PDB entry 9HI7 | X-ray diffraction, 2.81 A resolution | chains A and D of the 4 polymer chains in the assembly

[Chain A]
Name: Major histocompatibility complex class I-related gene protein
From: Homo sapiens
Reference sequence: Q95460 (HMR1_HUMAN); residues 1-270 here correspond to UniProt positions 23-292 (UniProt number = residue number + 22)
Chain sequence (290 residues; row label = number of the first residue in the row; numbering starts at 0):
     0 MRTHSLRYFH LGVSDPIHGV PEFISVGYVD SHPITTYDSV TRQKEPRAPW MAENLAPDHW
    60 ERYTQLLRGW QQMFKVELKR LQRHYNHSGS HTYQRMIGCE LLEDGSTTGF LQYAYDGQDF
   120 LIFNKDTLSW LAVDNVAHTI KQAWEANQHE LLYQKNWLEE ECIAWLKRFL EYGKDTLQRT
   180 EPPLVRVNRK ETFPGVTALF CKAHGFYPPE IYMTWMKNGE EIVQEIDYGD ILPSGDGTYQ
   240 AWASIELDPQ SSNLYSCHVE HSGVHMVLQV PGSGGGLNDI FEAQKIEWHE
Disordered / not traced: 190-194, 246-247, 270-289
Differences from the reference sequence: initiating methionine (0); engineered mutation H9 (Arg31 in Q95460); conflict S261 (Cys283 in Q95460); expression tag (271-289)
Disulfide bonds: C98-C161, C200-C256
UniProt features mapped onto this chain:
  - binding site (5-(2-oxoethylideneamino)-6-(D-ribitylamino)uracil): S24, K43, R94, Y152, Q153
  - binding site (5-(2-oxopropylideneamino)-6-(D-ribitylamino)uracil): S24, K43, R94, Y152, Q153
  - binding site (7-hydroxy-6-methyl-8-(1-D-ribityl)lumazine): S24, K43, R94, Y152, Q153
  - binding site (2-amino-4-oxopteridine-6-carbaldehyde): K43
  - binding site (8-(9H-purin-6-yl)-2-oxa-8-azabicyclo[3.3.1]nona-3,6-diene-4,6-dicarbaldehyde): K43, H58, R94
  - binding site (pyridoxal): K43
  - glycosylation: N85 (N-linked (GlcNAc...) asparagine)
From the paper describing this entry:
  - conformationally variable residues (side-chain flip): L65, W69
  - mutagenesis - R9H (Kd 10.5 uM): increased binding to MC.7.G5 TCR
  - mutagenesis - K43A: abolished binding to MC.7.G5 TCR

[Chain D]
Name: T cell receptor alpha chain MC.7.G5
From: Homo sapiens
Reference sequence: P0DTU3 (TRAR2_HUMAN); residues 5-205 here correspond to UniProt positions 20-220 (UniProt number = residue number + 15)
Chain sequence (201 residues; row label = number of the first residue in the row):
     5 MAQTVTQSQP EMSVQEAETV TLSCTYDTSE SDYYLFWYKQ PPSRQMILVI RQEAYKQQNA
    65 TENRFSVNFQ KAAKSFSLKI SDSQLGDAAM YFCAYRSAVN ARLMFGDGTQ LVVKPNIQNP
   125 DPAVYQLRDS KSSDKSVCLF TDFDSQTNVS QSKDSDVYIT DKCVLDMRSM DFKSNSAVAW
   185 SNKSDFACAN AFNNSIIPED T
Disordered / not traced: 5-6, 200-205
Differences from the reference sequence: conflict C167 (Thr182 in P0DTU3)
Disulfide bonds: C28-C97, C142-C192
UniProt features mapped onto this chain:
  - region: T32 to Y38 (CDR1), Q56 to E66 (CDR2), C97 to F109 (CDR3), N104 to P119 (T cell receptor alpha joining 31)
  - glycosylation (N-linked (GlcNAc...) asparagine): N63, N152, N186, N197

[How chain A and chain D interact]
Residue-residue contacts (14):
  R61(A) with E34(D), salt bridge; S101(D), hydrogen bond; V103(D); N104(D)
  L65(A) with V103(D)
  H148(A) with R55(D), hydrogen bond; Y59(D)
  L151(A) with Y59(D)
  Y152(A) with D36(D); A102(D), hydrophobic
  N155(A) with D36(D), hydrogen bond
  E160(A) with E34(D); S35(D), hydrogen bond; D36(D)
Also at the interface, not in a pair above, chain A (8 interface residues in all): Y62
Also at the interface, not in a pair above, chain D (11 interface residues in all): Y38, E57

[Overview]
8 residues of chain A face 11 of chain D across their interface, with 4 hydrogen bonds and 1 salt bridge.
Among the polar pairs are R61(A)-E34(D), R61(A)-S101(D) and H148(A)-R55(D). The paper reports that R9H of
chain A increases binding to MC.7.G5 TCR; conformational variability at L65(A) and W69(A).
Chain A is Major histocompatibility complex class I-related gene protein and chain D is T cell receptor alpha
chain MC.7.G5, both from Homo sapiens; the structure, Structure of MC.7.G5 T cell receptor in complex with MR1
R9H, was determined by X-ray diffraction.
